5IBL - chains B and H of the 4 polymer chains in the assembly; structure by X-ray diffraction, 3.39 A resolution.

== Chain B ==
Protein: Hemagglutinin
From: Influenza A virus
UniProt: C9EL84 (C9EL84_9INFA); the construct lacks a stretch of the UniProt sequence, so the offset changes along the chain: 10-55 = UniProt 17-62; 56-83 = UniProt 64-91; 84-90 = UniProt 93-99; 91-116 = UniProt 101-126; 3 more segments
Amino-acid sequence (328 residues; numbered 10 to 329 plus 8 insertion-coded residues; the number before each row is that of its first residue; a row labelled like 116A-116C holds insertion residues (116A, then the next letters in order)):
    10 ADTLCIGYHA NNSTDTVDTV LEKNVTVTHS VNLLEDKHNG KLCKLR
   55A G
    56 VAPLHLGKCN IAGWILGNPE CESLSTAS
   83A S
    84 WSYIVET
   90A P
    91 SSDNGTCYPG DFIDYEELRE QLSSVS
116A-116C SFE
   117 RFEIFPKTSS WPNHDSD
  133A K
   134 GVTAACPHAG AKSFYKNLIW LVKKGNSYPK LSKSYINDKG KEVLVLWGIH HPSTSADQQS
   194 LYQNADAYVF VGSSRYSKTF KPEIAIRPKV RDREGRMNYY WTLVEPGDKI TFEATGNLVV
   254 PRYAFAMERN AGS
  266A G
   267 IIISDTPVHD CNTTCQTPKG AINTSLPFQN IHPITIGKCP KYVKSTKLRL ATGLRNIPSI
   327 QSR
Disordered / not traced: 10-19, 77-81, 315-329
Cystine bridges: Cys52-Cys277, Cys64-Cys76, Cys97-Cys139, Cys281-Cys305
Covalently attached groups: N-acetylglucosamine (NAG) linked to Asn20, Asn278
From the paper describing this entry:
  - contacts within the chain: Tyr98-Arg226, Thr136-Arg226 (hydrogen bond), Trp153-Tyr195 (hydrogen bond), Tyr98-His183 (hydrogen bond), His183-Tyr195 (hydrogen bond), Asp225-Arg226 (backbone contact)

== Chain H ==
Protein: 6639 Heavy Chain
From: Homo sapiens
Amino-acid sequence (230 residues; row label = number of the first residue in the row):
     1 EVQLVQSGAE VKKPGESLTI SCKGSGYSFS SYWIGWVRRM PGKGLEWMGI INPRDSDTRY
    61 SPSFQGQVTI SADKSISTAY LQWSSLKASD TAMYYCARVV ADREGFGYYY GMDVWGQGTT
   121 VTVSSASTKG PSVFPLAPSS KSTSGGTAAL GCLVKDYFPE PVTVSWNSGA LTSGVHTFPA
   181 VLQSSGLYSL SSVVTVPSSS LGTQTYICNV NHKPSNTKVD KRVEPKSCDK
Disordered / not traced: 139-147, 226-230
Cystine bridges: Cys22-Cys96, Cys152-Cys208

== Interface between chain B and chain H ==
Residue-residue contacts (21; chain B residue first):
  Tyr98(B) - Glu104(H)  hydrogen bond
  Lys133A(B) - Phe106(H)
  Val135(B) - Phe106(H)
  Thr136(B) - Glu104(H)  hydrogen bond (side chain-backbone)
  Lys145(B) - Glu104(H)
  Lys145(B) - Gly105(H)  hydrogen bond (side chain-backbone)
  Trp153(B) - Glu104(H)
  His183(B) - Glu104(H)  salt bridge
  Ser186(B) - Arg103(H)
  Thr187(B) - Arg103(H)
  Ala189(B) - Tyr110(H)
  Asp190(B) - Asp102(H)
  Asp190(B) - Arg103(H)  hydrogen bond (side chain-backbone)
  Asp190(B) - Tyr110(H)  hydrogen bond
  Ser193(B) - Tyr108(H)  hydrogen bond (backbone-side chain)
  Ser193(B) - Tyr110(H)  hydrogen bond
  Leu194(B) - Phe106(H)  hydrophobic
  Arg226(B) - Arg103(H)  hydrogen bond (side chain-backbone)
  Arg226(B) - Glu104(H)  salt bridge
  Arg226(B) - Gly105(H)
  Glu227(B) - Arg103(H)  salt bridge
Interface residues without a listed pair, chain B (17 interface residues in all): Ile219, Gly228
The authors on this interface:
  - residue pairs: Tyr98(B)-Glu104(H) (hydrogen bond), His183(B)-Glu104(H) (hydrogen bond), Leu194(B)-Glu104(H) (hydrophobic contact)
  - epitope / paratope residues, chain B: Tyr98(B), His183(B), Leu194(B), Arg226(B)
  - epitope / paratope residues, chain H: Glu104(H)

== Summary ==
17 residues of chain B and 7 residues of chain H are in contact; the contacts include 8 hydrogen bonds and 3
salt bridges. Polar pairs include His183(B)-Glu104(H), Arg226(B)-Glu104(H) and Glu227(B)-Arg103(H). The
authors report hydrogen bonds between Tyr98(B) and Glu104(H) and His183(B) and Glu104(H); a hydrophobic
contact between Leu194(B) and Glu104(H). From the paper: epitope/paratope residues Tyr98(B), His183(B) and
Glu104(H) among others; contacts within the chain involving Tyr98(B), Arg226(B) and Thr136(B) among others.
Here chain B is Hemagglutinin (Influenza A virus) and chain H is 6639 Heavy Chain (Homo sapiens). Entry 5IBL
(Human antibody 6639 in complex with influenza hemagglutinin H1 X-181) was determined by X-ray diffraction.
